2Q10 - chains D and A of the 3 polymer chains in the assembly; structure by X-ray diffraction, 1.75 A resolution.

== Chain D ==
Molecule: 11-nt DNA strand
Sequence (11 nucleotides; each row starts with the number of its first residue; numbers below 1 keep their minus sign (DC-4 is residue -4)):
    -4 CTCCGGGTTG T

== Chain A ==
Protein: R.BcnI
Organism: Brevibacillus centrosporus
Reference sequence: Q8RNV8 (Q8RNV8_9BACL); numbering as in UniProt (aligned over 1-238)
Sequence (238 residues; row label = number of the first residue in the row):
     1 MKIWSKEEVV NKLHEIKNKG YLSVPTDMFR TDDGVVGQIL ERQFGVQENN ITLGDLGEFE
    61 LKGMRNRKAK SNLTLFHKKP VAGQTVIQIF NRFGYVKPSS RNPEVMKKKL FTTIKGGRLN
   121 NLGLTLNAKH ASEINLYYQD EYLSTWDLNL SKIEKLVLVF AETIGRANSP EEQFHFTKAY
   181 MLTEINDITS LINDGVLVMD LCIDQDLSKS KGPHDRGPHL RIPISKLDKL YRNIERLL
Metal / ion sites: Ca2+ site 1: Asn49, Asp55 (shared with 2 residues of chain C); Ca2+ site 2: Asp55, Glu60, Leu61 (shared with 1 residue of chain C)

== Chain D / chain A interface ==
Pairs across the interface (40):
  DC-4(D) with Lys70(A), base contact; Lys115(A), hydrogen bond to the phosphate; Arg118(A), hydrogen bond to the phosphate
  DT-3(D) with Thr113(A), base contact; Arg118(A), salt bridge to the phosphate; Asn120(A), phosphate contact; Asn121(A), hydrogen bond to the phosphate
  DC-2(D) with Tyr95(A), sugar contact; Lys97(A), hydrogen bond to the phosphate; Phe111(A), base contact; Thr113(A), hydrogen bond to the base; Asn121(A), hydrogen bond to the phosphate; Asp200(A), base contact
  DC-1(D) with Tyr95(A), hydrogen bond to the phosphate; Lys97(A), salt bridge to the phosphate; Ser100(A), sugar contact; Lys109(A), salt bridge to the phosphate; Phe111(A), phosphate contact; Asp200(A), hydrogen bond to the base; Cys202(A), hydrogen bond to the base; Arg221(A), base contact
  DG0(D) with Asp32(A), hydrogen bond to the base; Asp33(A), base contact; Gly34(A), base contact; Ser99(A), phosphate contact; Ser100(A), hydrogen bond to the phosphate; Arg101(A), phosphate contact; Lys109(A), salt bridge to the phosphate; Phe111(A), phosphate contact; Asp204(A), sugar contact; Arg216(A), base contact; His219(A), hydrogen bond to the base
  DG1(D) with Arg30(A), phosphate contact; Thr31(A), sugar contact; Asp32(A), sugar contact; Arg101(A), sugar contact; His214(A), base contact; Arg216(A), salt bridge to the phosphate
  DG2(D) with Arg30(A), sugar contact; His214(A), hydrogen bond to the base
Also at the interface, not in a pair above, chain D (8 interface residues in all): DG5
Also at the interface, not in a pair above, chain A (28 interface residues in all): Ile51, Thr112, Asp215

== Overview ==
The interface between chain D and chain A involves 8 residues on one side and 28 on the other, with 13
hydrogen bonds and 5 salt bridges. Polar pairs include DC-2(D)-Thr113(A), DC-1(D)-Asp200(A) and
DC-1(D)-Cys202(A). Asn49(A) and Asp55(A) coordinate Ca2+ site 1.
Chain D is an 11-nt DNA strand and chain A is R.BcnI (Brevibacillus centrosporus); the structure, RESTRICTION
ENDONUCLEASE BcnI (WILD TYPE)-COGNATE DNA SUBSTRATE COMPLEX, was determined by X-ray diffraction together with
2ODH and 2ODI from the same study.
